PDB entry 9D4U | electron microscopy, 3.55 A resolution | chains B and C of the 11 polymer chains in the assembly

[Chain B]
Molecule: Proteasome subunit alpha type-2
From: Saccharomyces cerevisiae
UniProt: P23639 (PSA2_YEAST); residue numbers follow UniProt; this construct covers 1-250
Sequence (250 residues; numbered 1 to 250; the number before each row is that of its first residue):
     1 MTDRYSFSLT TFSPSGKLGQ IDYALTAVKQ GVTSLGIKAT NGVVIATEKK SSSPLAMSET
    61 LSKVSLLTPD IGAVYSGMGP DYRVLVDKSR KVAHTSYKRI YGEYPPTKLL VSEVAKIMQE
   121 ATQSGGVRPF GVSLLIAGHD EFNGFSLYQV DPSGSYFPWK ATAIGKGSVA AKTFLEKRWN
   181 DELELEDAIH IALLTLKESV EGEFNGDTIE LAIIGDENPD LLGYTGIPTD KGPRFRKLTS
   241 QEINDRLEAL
Not modelled in the structure: 1-7
Swiss-Prot annotation at these positions:
  - cross-link: Lys-108 (Glycyl lysine isopeptide (Lys-Gly) (interchain with G-Cter in ubiquitin))

[Chain C]
Molecule: Proteasome subunit alpha type-3
From: Saccharomyces cerevisiae
UniProt: P23638 (PSA3_YEAST); residues 1-258 here = UniProt positions 1-258
Sequence (258 residues; numbered 1 to 258; the number before each row is that of its first residue):
     1 MGSRRYDSRT TIFSPEGRLY QVEYALESIS HAGTAIGIMA SDGIVLAAER KVTSTLLEQD
    61 TSTEKLYKLN DKIAVAVAGL TADAEILINT ARIHAQNYLK TYNEDIPVEI LVRRLSDIKQ
   121 GYTQHGGLRP FGVSFIYAGY DDRYGYQLYT SNPSGNYTGW KAISVGANTS AAQTLLQMDY
   181 KDDMKVDDAI ELALKTLSKT TDSSALTYDR LEFATIRKGA NDGEVYQKIF KPQEIKDILV
   241 KTGITKKDED EEADEDMK
Not modelled in the structure: 1-15, 246-258
Swiss-Prot annotation at these positions:
  - cross-link (Glycyl lysine isopeptide (Lys-Gly)): Lys-100 (interchain with G-Cter in ubiquitin), Lys-199 (interchain with G-Cter in ubiquitin), Lys-231 (interchain with G-Cter in ubiquitin)

[How chain B and chain C interact]
Contacting residue pairs (44):
  Thr-10(B) with Arg-129(C)
  Thr-11(B) with Gln-21(C)
  Phe-12(B) with Gln-21(C); Ala-25(C), hydrophobic; Ser-28(C); Pro-130(C)
  Ser-13(B) with Tyr-24(C)
  Pro-14(B) with Tyr-24(C)
  Ser-15(B) with Glu-27(C); His-31(C)
  Gly-16(B) with Tyr-24(C); Ser-28(C), hydrogen bond (backbone-side chain)
  Leu-18(B) with Arg-129(C)
  Lys-38(B) with Glu-58(C), salt bridge
  Gln-119(B) with Ala-82(C); Asp-83(C), hydrogen bond; Ile-86(C)
  Thr-122(B) with Arg-129(C), hydrogen bond (backbone-side chain)
  Gln-123(B) with Tyr-122(C); Arg-129(C), hydrogen bond (side chain-backbone); Phe-131(C)
  Tyr-148(B) with Thr-61(C)
  Ser-153(B) with Ala-82(C)
  Gly-154(B) with Ala-82(C)
  Ser-155(B) with Thr-81(C); Ala-82(C)
  Phe-157(B) with Leu-57(C), hydrophobic
  Pro-158(B) with Leu-57(C); Glu-58(C), hydrogen bond (backbone-backbone); Thr-61(C); Ser-62(C)
  Trp-159(B) with Ser-54(C); Leu-56(C); Leu-57(C); Glu-58(C)
  Lys-160(B) with Thr-55(C), hydrogen bond (side chain-backbone); Leu-56(C), hydrogen bond (backbone-backbone); Leu-57(C)
  Ala-161(B) with Leu-56(C)
  Leu-175(B) with Leu-56(C)
  Glu-176(B) with Ser-54(C), hydrogen bond; Thr-55(C), hydrogen bond; Leu-56(C)
  Trp-179(B) with Leu-56(C), hydrophobic
Other interface residues (no listed pair), chain B (28 interface residues in all): Lys-108, Lys-116, Tyr-156, Lys-172
Other interface residues (no listed pair), chain C (28 interface residues in all): Thr-63, Glu-64, Leu-80, Glu-85, Gly-127, Leu-128, Gly-132

[Summary]
Chain B and chain C each contribute 28 residues to their interface; the contacts include 9 hydrogen bonds and
1 salt bridge. Among the polar pairs are Lys-38(B)/Glu-58(C), Gly-16(B)/Ser-28(C) and Gln-119(B)/Asp-83(C).
Chain B is Proteasome subunit alpha type-2 and chain C is Proteasome subunit alpha type-3, both from
Saccharomyces cerevisiae; the structure, Core particle assembly intermediate Capless 13S purified from
Saccharomyces cerevisiae, was determined by electron microscopy.
